PDB entry 6WBV | electron microscopy, 2.50 A resolution | chains L and H of the 4 polymer chains in the assembly

== Chain L ==
Molecule: Fab45D8 Light Chain
Source organism: Mus musculus
Amino-acid sequence (218 residues; row label = number of the first residue in the row):
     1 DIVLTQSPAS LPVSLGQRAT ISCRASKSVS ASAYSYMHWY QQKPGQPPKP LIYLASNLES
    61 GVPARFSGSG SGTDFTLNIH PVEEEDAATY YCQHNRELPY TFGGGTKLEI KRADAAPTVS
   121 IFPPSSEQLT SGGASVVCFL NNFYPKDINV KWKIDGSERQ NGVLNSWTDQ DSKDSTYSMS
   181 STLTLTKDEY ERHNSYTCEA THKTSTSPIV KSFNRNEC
Disulfide bonds: Cys23-Cys92, Cys138-Cys198

== Chain H ==
Molecule: Fab45D8 Heavy Chain
Source organism: Mus musculus
Amino-acid sequence (220 residues; each row starts with the number of its first residue):
     1 EVQLQESGPG LAKPSQTLSL TCSVTGSSIT SDYWNWIRKF PGNKLEYMGY ISYSGSTYYN
    61 PSLKSQISIT RDTSKNHYYL QLNSVTTEDT ATYYCARQGL RNWYFDVWGT GTTVTVSSAK
   121 TTAPSVYPLA PVCGGTTGSS VTLGCLVKGY FPEPVTLTWN SGSLSSGVHT FPALLQSGLY
   181 TLSSSVTVTS NTWPSQTITC NVAHPASSTK VDKKIEPRVP
Disulfide bonds: Cys22-Cys95, Cys145-Cys200

== Interface between chain L and chain H ==
Cross-chain cystine bridges: Cys218(L)-Cys133(H)
Residue-residue contacts (68):
  Tyr36(L) with Trp103(H)
  His38(L) with Trp103(H); Tyr104(H)
  Tyr40(L) with Tyr104(H); Phe105(H), hydrogen bond (side chain-backbone); Trp108(H)
  Gln42(L) with Lys39(H), hydrogen bond; Tyr94(H), hydrogen bond
  Pro47(L) with Gly109(H)
  Pro48(L) with Trp108(H), hydrophobic
  Pro50(L) with Tyr104(H), hydrophobic; Phe105(H)
  Tyr53(L) with Tyr104(H), hydrophobic
  Glu59(L) with Tyr104(H), hydrogen bond
  Thr89(L) with Asn43(H)
  Tyr91(L) with Lys39(H), hydrogen bond; Asn43(H), hydrogen bond (side chain-backbone); Leu45(H), hydrophobic
  Gln93(L) with Phe105(H)
  Asn95(L) with Gln98(H), hydrogen bond; Trp103(H), hydrogen bond (side chain-backbone); Tyr104(H)
  Leu98(L) with Tyr50(H), hydrophobic; Tyr58(H)
  Pro99(L) with Tyr58(H); Asn60(H)
  Tyr100(L) with Tyr47(H); Gln98(H); Trp103(H)
  Phe102(L) with Leu45(H); Phe105(H), hydrophobic
  Gly104(L) with Lys44(H)
  Ser120(L) with Thr142(H)
  Ile121(L) with Val132(H)
  Phe122(L) with Leu129(H); Ala130(H); Thr142(H)
  Pro123(L) with Arg218(H), hydrogen bond (backbone-side chain)
  Pro124(L) with Arg218(H), hydrogen bond (backbone-side chain)
  Ser125(L) with Tyr127(H); Pro128(H); Arg218(H)
  Gln128(L) with Tyr127(H)
  Ser131(L) with Tyr127(H), hydrogen bond
  Phe139(L) with Phe171(H), hydrophobic; Ser183(H); Ser184(H); Ser185(H)
  Asn141(L) with His169(H)
  Asn142(L) with His169(H)
  Leu164(L) with Leu174(H), hydrophobic; Gln176(H)
  Ser166(L) with Phe171(H); Pro172(H), hydrogen bond (side chain-backbone); Leu174(H)
  Trp167(L) with Pro172(H)
  Thr168(L) with Thr170(H); Phe171(H)
  Ser178(L) with Phe171(H)
  Met179(L) with Phe171(H)
  Ser180(L) with Phe171(H); Ser183(H), hydrogen bond
  Phe213(L) with Val132(H), hydrophobic
  Glu217(L) with Val132(H); Cys133(H); Gly134(H)
  Cys218(L) with Cys133(H), disulfide; Pro220(H)
Also at the interface, not in a pair above, chain L (47 interface residues in all): Asp1, Gln46, Leu54, Glu127, Ser135, Val137, Asn165, Thr184
Also at the interface, not in a pair above, chain H (48 interface residues in all): Ile37, Glu46, Pro61, Ser62, Asn102, Asp106, Thr110, Pro131, Leu143, Gly144, Leu146, Lys148, Leu175, Lys213

== Overview ==
Chain L and chain H form an interface of 47 and 48 residues respectively, with 1 disulfide bond and 13
hydrogen bonds. Polar contacts include Tyr40(L)-Phe105(H), Gln42(L)-Lys39(H) and Gln42(L)-Tyr94(H).
Chain L is Fab45D8 Light Chain and chain H is Fab45D8 Heavy Chain, both from Mus musculus; the structure,
Structure of human ferroportin bound to hepcidin and cobalt in lipid nanodisc, was determined by electron
microscopy (same publication as 6W4S and 6W4V).
